1P0E - chain A; structure by X-ray diffraction, 2.40 A resolution.

== Chain A ==
Protein: Queuine tRNA-ribosyltransferase
Organism: Zymomonas mobilis
Notes: EC 2.4.2.29
UniProtKB: P28720 (TGT_ZYMMO); residues 2-386 here correspond to UniProt positions 1-385 (UniProt number = residue number - 1)
Sequence (386 residues; numbered 1 to 386; the number before each row is that of its first residue):
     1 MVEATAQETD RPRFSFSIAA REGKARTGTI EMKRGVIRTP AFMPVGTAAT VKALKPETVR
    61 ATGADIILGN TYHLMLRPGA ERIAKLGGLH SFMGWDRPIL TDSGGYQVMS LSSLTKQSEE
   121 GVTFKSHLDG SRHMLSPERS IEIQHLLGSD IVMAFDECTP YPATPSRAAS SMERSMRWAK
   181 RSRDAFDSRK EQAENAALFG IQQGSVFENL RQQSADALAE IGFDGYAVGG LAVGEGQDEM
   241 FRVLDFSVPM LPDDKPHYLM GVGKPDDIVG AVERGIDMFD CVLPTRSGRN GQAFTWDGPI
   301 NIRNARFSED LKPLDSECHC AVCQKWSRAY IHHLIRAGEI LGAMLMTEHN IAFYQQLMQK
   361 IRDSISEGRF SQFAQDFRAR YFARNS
Unresolved in the structure: 1-10, 113-114, 125-132, 384-386
Construct notes: cloning artifact (1)
Metal / ion sites: Zn2+: Cys318, Cys320, Cys323, His349
Small-molecule neighbours: 7-deaza-7-aminomethyl-guanine (PRF): Asp102, Ser103, Tyr106, Asp156, Cys158, Ile201, Gln203, Gly229, Gly230, Leu231, Ala232, Val233, Met260, Gly261

== In short ==
Chain A binds 7-deaza-7-aminomethyl-guanine. Cys318, Cys320, Cys323 and His349 form the Zn2+ site.
Chain A is Queuine tRNA-ribosyltransferase (Zymomonas mobilis); the structure, CRYSTAL STRUCTURE OF ZYMOMONAS
MOBILIS tRNA-GUANINE TRANSGLYCOSYLASE (TGT) COCRYSTALLISED WITH PREQ1 AT PH 5.5, was determined by X-ray
diffraction together with 1OZM, 1OZQ, 1P0B and 1P0D from the same study.
